PDB entry 5LMU | electron microscopy, 4.00 A resolution | chains A and P of the 24 polymer chains in the assembly

[Chain A]
Molecule: 16S ribosomal RNA
Source organism: Thermus thermophilus HB8
Sequence (1522 nucleotides; each row starts with the number of its first residue; note: 44 numbers in that range are skipped by the numbering (no residue carries them; nothing is unmodelled there); a row labelled like 189A-189L holds insertion residues (189A, then the next letters in order); numbering starts at 0):
     0 UUUGUUGGAG AGUUUGAUCC UGGCUCAGGG UGAACGCUGG CGGCGUGCCU AAGACAUGCA
    60 AGUCGUGCGG GCCG
    76 CGGGGUUUU
    88 ACUCCG
    96 UGGUCAGCGG CGGACGGGUG AGUAACGCGU GGGU
  129A G
   130 ACCUACCCGG AAGAGGGGGA CAACCCGGGG AAACUCGGGC UAAUCCCCCA UGUGGACCCG
189A-189L CCCCUUGGGGUG
   190 UGUCCAAAGG GCUUU
   216 GCCCGCUUCC GGAUGGGCCC GCGUCCCAUC AGCUAGUUGG UGGGGUAAUG GCCCACCAAG
   276 GCGACGACGG GUAGCCGGUC UGAGAGGAUG GCCGGCCACA GGGGCACUGA GACACGGGCC
   336 CCACUCCUAC GGGAGGCAGC AGUUAGGAAU CUUCCGCAAU GGGCGCAAGC CUGACGGAGC
   396 GACGCCGCUU GGAGGAAGAA GCCCUUCGGG GUGUAAACUC CUGA
   441 ACCCGGGACG AAACCCCC
   460 GA
   470 CGAGGGGA
   479 CUGACGGUAC CGGGGUAA
   498 UAGCGCCGGC CAACUCCGUG CCAGCAGCCG CGGUAAUACG GAGGGCGCGA GCGUUACCCG
   558 GAUUCACUGG GCGUAAAGGG CGUGUAGGCG GCCUGGGGCG UCCCAUGUGA AAGACCACGG
   618 CUCAACCGUG GGGGAGCGUG GGAUACGCUC AGGCUAGACG GUGGGAGAGG GUGGUGGAAU
   678 UCCCGGAGUA GCGGUGAAAU GCGCAGAUAC CGGGAGGAAC GCCGAUGGCG AAGGCAGCCA
   738 CCUGGUCCAC CCGUGACGCU GAGGCGCGAA AGCGUGGGGA GCAAACCGGA UUAGAUACCC
   798 GGGUAGUCCA CGCCCUAAAC GAUGCGCGCU AGGUCUCUGG GUCU
   848 CCUGGGGGCC GAAGCUAACG CGUUAAGCGC GCCGCCUGGG GAGUACGGCC GCAAGGCUGA
   908 AACUCAAAGG AAUUGACGGG GGCCCGCACA AGCGGUGGAG CAUGUGGUUU AAUUCGAAGC
   968 AACGCGAAGA ACCUUACCAG GCCUUGACAU GCUA
 1001A G
  1002 GGAACCCGGG UGAAAGCCUG GGGUGCCCC
1030A-1030D GCGA
  1031 GGGGAGCCCU AGCACAGGUG CUGCAUGGCC GUCGUCAGCU CGUGCCGUGA GGUGUUGGGU
  1091 UAAGUCCCGC AACGAGCGCA ACCCCCGCCG UUAGUUGCCA GCGGUUCGGC CGGGCACUCU
  1151 AACGGGACUG CCCGCG
  1168 AAAGCGGGAG GAAGGAGGGG ACGACGUCUG GUCAGCAUGG CCCUUACGGC CUGGGCGACA
  1228 CACGUGCUAC AAUGCCCACU ACAAAGCGAU GCCACCCGGC AACGGGGAGC UAAUCGCAAA
  1288 AAGGUGGGCC CAGUUCGGAU UGGGGUCUGC AACCCGACCC CAUGAAGCCG GAAUCGCUAG
  1348 UAAUCGCGGA UCAGCC
 1363A A
  1364 UGCCGCGGUG AAUACGUUCC CGGGCCUUGU ACACACCGCC CGUCACGCCA UGGGAGCGGG
  1424 CUCUACCCGA AGUCGCCGG
1442A-1442B GA
  1443 GCCUA
  1452 C
  1456 GGGCAGGCGC CGAGGGUAGG GCCCGUGACU GGGGCGAAGU CGUAACAAGG UAGCUGUACC
  1516 GGAAGGUGCG GCUGGAUCAC CUCCUUUCU
Disordered / not traced: 0-4, 1543-1544
Bound ions: Mg2+ site 1: C48, G115; Mg2+ site 2 near A53 (its only coordinating residue here); Mg2+ site 3: A59, U387; Mg2+ site 4: A109, G331; Mg2+ site 5: A116, G117, G289; Mg2+ site 6: C121, U125; Mg2+ site 7 near A195 (its only coordinating residue here); Mg2+ site 8: U252, C267; Mg2+ site 9 near G266 (its only coordinating residue here); Mg2+ site 10 near U287 (its only coordinating residue here); Mg2+ site 11 near G299 (its only coordinating residue here); Mg2+ site 12 near A315 (its only coordinating residue here); 36 more Mg2+ sites not listed
From the paper describing this entry:
  - binding site for mRNA: G926, C1400, C1403, U1498

[Chain P]
Protein: 30S ribosomal protein S16
Source organism: Thermus thermophilus HB8
Reference sequence: Q5SJH3 (RS16_THET8); numbering as in UniProt (aligned over 1-88)
Sequence (88 residues; numbered 1 to 88; the number before each row is that of its first residue):
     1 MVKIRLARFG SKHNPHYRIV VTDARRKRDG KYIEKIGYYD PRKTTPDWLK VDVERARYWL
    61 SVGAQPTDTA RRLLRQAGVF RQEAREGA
Disordered / not traced: 84-88

[Interface between chain A and chain P]
Residue-residue contacts (91; chain A residue first):
  C43(A) - Ser11(P)  sugar contact
  C43(A) - Lys12(P)  phosphate contact
  C43(A) - His13(P)  phosphate contact
  G44(A) - Ser11(P)  phosphate contact
  G44(A) - Lys12(P)  salt bridge to the phosphate
  C110(A) - Arg25(P)  sugar contact
  C110(A) - Arg26(P)  sugar contact
  G112(A) - Lys27(P)  salt bridge to the phosphate
  A134(A) - Arg25(P)  base contact
  C135(A) - Met1(P)  hydrogen bond to the base
  C136(A) - Met1(P)  sugar contact
  C136(A) - Gly63(P)  hydrogen bond to the sugar
  C136(A) - Gln65(P)  hydrogen bond to the sugar
  C137(A) - Ser61(P)  hydrogen bond to the sugar
  C137(A) - Val62(P)  base contact
  C137(A) - Gly63(P)  sugar contact
  C137(A) - Gln65(P)  sugar contact
  G227(A) - Val62(P)  hydrogen bond to the base
  A228(A) - Val2(P)  sugar contact
  A228(A) - Trp59(P)  phosphate contact
  A228(A) - Val62(P)  sugar contact
  U229(A) - Asp23(P)  sugar contact
  U229(A) - Ile33(P)  phosphate contact
  U229(A) - Trp59(P)  phosphate contact
  G230(A) - Ile33(P)  phosphate contact
  G231(A) - Arg26(P)  salt bridge to the phosphate
  G309(A) - Lys27(P)  phosphate contact
  G309(A) - Gly30(P)  phosphate contact
  G309(A) - Lys31(P)  phosphate contact
  G310(A) - Lys27(P)  salt bridge to the phosphate
  G310(A) - Gly30(P)  phosphate contact
  G310(A) - Lys31(P)  sugar contact
  C311(A) - Arg26(P)  salt bridge to the phosphate
  A374(A) - Tyr17(P)  hydrogen bond to the sugar
  U375(A) - Leu6(P)  hydrogen bond to the sugar
  U375(A) - Tyr17(P)  hydrogen bond to the sugar
  U375(A) - Arg28(P)  hydrogen bond to the base
  U375(A) - Thr69(P)  hydrogen bond to the phosphate
  G376(A) - Arg5(P)  hydrogen bond to the phosphate
  G376(A) - Leu6(P)  hydrogen bond to the phosphate
  G376(A) - Arg28(P)  sugar contact
  G376(A) - Thr67(P)  phosphate contact
  G376(A) - Thr69(P)  hydrogen bond to the phosphate
  G377(A) - Lys3(P)  salt bridge to the phosphate
  G377(A) - Arg5(P)  phosphate contact
  G377(A) - Ala24(P)  sugar contact
  G377(A) - Thr67(P)  phosphate contact
  G378(A) - Ala24(P)  phosphate contact
  C390(A) - Arg28(P)  hydrogen bond to the phosphate
  G391(A) - Arg8(P)  salt bridge to the phosphate
  G391(A) - Arg28(P)  salt bridge to the phosphate
  G392(A) - Arg8(P)  salt bridge to the phosphate
  G392(A) - Lys12(P)  phosphate contact
  G392(A) - His13(P)  hydrogen bond to the phosphate
  A393(A) - Lys12(P)  salt bridge to the phosphate
  A393(A) - His13(P)  salt bridge to the phosphate
  C449(A) - Arg42(P)  hydrogen bond to the base
  G450(A) - His13(P)  hydrogen bond to the base
  G450(A) - Pro41(P)  sugar contact
  G450(A) - Lys43(P)  salt bridge to the phosphate
  A452(A) - Pro41(P)  phosphate contact
  A452(A) - Lys43(P)  salt bridge to the phosphate
  A452(A) - Arg72(P)  hydrogen bond to the phosphate
  A453(A) - Arg72(P)  sugar contact
  C454(A) - Asp68(P)  hydrogen bond to the sugar
  C454(A) - Arg75(P)  salt bridge to the phosphate
  G471(A) - Gln82(P)  sugar contact
  A472(A) - Phe80(P)  sugar contact
  A472(A) - Arg81(P)  phosphate contact
  A472(A) - Gln82(P)  sugar contact
  G473(A) - Arg75(P)  salt bridge to the phosphate
  G473(A) - Arg81(P)  salt bridge to the phosphate
  C483(A) - His13(P)  sugar contact
  A607(A) - Lys31(P)  base contact
  A608(A) - Arg18(P)  hydrogen bond to the phosphate
  A608(A) - Tyr32(P)  sugar contact
  A609(A) - Arg18(P)  salt bridge to the phosphate
  G616(A) - Thr45(P)  sugar contact
  G617(A) - Asn14(P)  base contact
  G617(A) - Thr44(P)  sugar contact
  C623(A) - Ser11(P)  sugar contact
  C624(A) - Gly10(P)  hydrogen bond to the phosphate
  C624(A) - Asn14(P)  hydrogen bond to the sugar
  C624(A) - His16(P)  sugar contact
  G625(A) - Phe9(P)  phosphate contact
  G625(A) - Gly10(P)  phosphate contact
  G625(A) - His16(P)  sugar contact
  U626(A) - Arg18(P)  salt bridge to the phosphate
  U626(A) - Lys35(P)  salt bridge to the phosphate
  U626(A) - Tyr38(P)  sugar contact
  G627(A) - Lys35(P)  salt bridge to the phosphate
Interface residues without a listed pair, chain A (47 interface residues in all): G111, A451, G474
Interface residues without a listed pair, chain P (51 interface residues in all): Pro15, Asp29, Tyr39, Tyr58, Leu60, Ala64

[Summary]
Chain A and chain P form an interface of 47 and 51 residues respectively, with 22 hydrogen bonds and 20 salt
bridges. Polar pairs include C135(A)-Met1(P), G227(A)-Val62(P) and U375(A)-Arg28(P). C48(A) and G115(A)
coordinate Mg2+ site 1. The paper reports a binding site for mRNA at G926(A), C1400(A) and C1403(A) among
others.
Here chain A is 16S ribosomal RNA and chain P is 30S ribosomal protein S16, both from Thermus thermophilus
HB8. Entry 5LMU (Structure of bacterial 30S-IF3-mRNA-tRNA translation pre-initiation complex, closed form
(state-4)) was determined by electron microscopy, deposited together with 5LMN, 5LMO, 5LMP, 5LMQ, 5LMR, 5LMS,
5LMT and 5LMV.
